6CO5 - chain A; structure by X-ray diffraction, 1.69 A resolution.

# Chain A
Name: Dehaloperoxidase B
Organism: Amphitrite ornata
UniProtKB: Q9NAV7 (Q9NAV7_9ANNE); residues 1-137 here correspond to UniProt positions 2-138 (UniProt number = residue number + 1)
Chain sequence (137 residues; each row starts with the number of its first residue):
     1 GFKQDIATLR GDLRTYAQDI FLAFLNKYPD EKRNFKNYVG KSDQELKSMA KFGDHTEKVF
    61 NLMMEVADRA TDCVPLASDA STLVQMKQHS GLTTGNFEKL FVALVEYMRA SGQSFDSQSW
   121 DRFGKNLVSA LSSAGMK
Ion coordination: heme Fe near His89 (its only coordinating residue here)
Small-molecule neighbours:
  - 2-bromo-6-methoxyphenol (F81): Phe21, Phe35, Tyr38, Phe52, His55, Thr56, Val59, Phe60, Leu100
  - heme (HEM): Phe24, Glu31, Asn34, Phe35, His55, Lys58, Val59, Leu62, Met63, Leu83, Met86, Gln88, His89, Leu92, Asn96, Phe97, Leu100, Phe101, Leu127

# Overview
Chain A binds heme and 2-bromo-6-methoxyphenol.
Chain A is Dehaloperoxidase B (Amphitrite ornata); the structure, Dehaloperoxidase B in complex with
6-Br-ortho-guaiacol, was determined by X-ray diffraction (same publication as 6CRE, 6CKE, 6CH5 and 6CH6).
